PDB entry 6TMG | electron microscopy, 2.80 A resolution | chains b and r of the 48 polymer chains in the assembly

Chain b:
Molecule: subunit b
Organism: Toxoplasma gondii (strain ATCC 50853 / GT1)
Reference sequence: S7V2T0 (S7V2T0_TOXGG); residues 3-573 here correspond to UniProt positions 1-571 (UniProt number = residue number - 2)
Sequence (571 residues; each row starts with the number of its first residue):
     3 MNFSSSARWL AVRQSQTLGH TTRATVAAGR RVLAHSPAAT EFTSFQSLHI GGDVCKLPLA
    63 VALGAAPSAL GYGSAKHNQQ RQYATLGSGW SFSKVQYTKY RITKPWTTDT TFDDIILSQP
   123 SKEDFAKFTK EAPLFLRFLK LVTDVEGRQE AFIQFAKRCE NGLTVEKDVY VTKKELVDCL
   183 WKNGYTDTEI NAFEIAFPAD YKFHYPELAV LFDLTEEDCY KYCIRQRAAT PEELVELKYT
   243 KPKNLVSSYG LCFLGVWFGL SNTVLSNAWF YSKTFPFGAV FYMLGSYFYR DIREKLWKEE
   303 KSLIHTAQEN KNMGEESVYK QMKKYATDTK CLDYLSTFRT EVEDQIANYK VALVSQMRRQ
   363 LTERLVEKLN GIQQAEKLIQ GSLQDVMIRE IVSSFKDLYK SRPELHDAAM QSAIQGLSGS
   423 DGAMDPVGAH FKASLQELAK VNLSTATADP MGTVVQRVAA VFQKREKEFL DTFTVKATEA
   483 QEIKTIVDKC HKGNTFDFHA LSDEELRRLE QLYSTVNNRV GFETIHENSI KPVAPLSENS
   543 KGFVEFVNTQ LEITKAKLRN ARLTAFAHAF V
Disordered / not traced: 3-84, 338-573
Sequence notes: conflict Leu50 (Ser48 in S7V2T0), Thr474 (Ala472 in S7V2T0)
Ligand contacts: 1,2-diacyl-sn-glycero-3-phosphocholine (PC1): Trp271, Thr276, Phe283

Chain r:
Molecule: ATPTG12
Organism: Toxoplasma gondii (strain ATCC 50853 / GT1)
Reference sequence: A0A125YKF7 (A0A125YKF7_TOXGG); numbering as in UniProt (aligned over 1-134)
Sequence (134 residues; numbered 1 to 134; the number before each row is that of its first residue):
     1 MLNFIPKRCP SVSLLFGKRP VQRIEVGQAR HQLEIPVETI EKIYEGVDSR LEYHNKDYNA
    61 MKWKDFMKLK LDAYHLLEAS QSETAAKSAL SDLNWFSDLA DIYSGQQTMA EMDVALKAQG
   121 EQKLSYPIQG KNIK
Disordered / not traced: 91-134

How chain b and chain r interact:
Contacting residue pairs - 57 pairs, chain b then chain r:
  Thr87(b) with His54(r), hydrogen bond (backbone-side chain)
  Leu88(b) with His54(r)
  Cys181(b) with Leu14(r), hydrogen bond (side chain-backbone)
  Leu182(b) with Leu15(r), hydrophobic
  Trp183(b) with Arg23(r), hydrogen bond (backbone-side chain); Ile24(r); Glu25(r); Gln32(r)
  Lys184(b) with Gln22(r); Arg23(r), hydrogen bond (backbone-backbone)
  Asn185(b) with Leu14(r), hydrogen bond (side chain-backbone); Leu15(r); Phe16(r); Arg19(r); Val21(r); Gln22(r), hydrogen bond
  Gly186(b) with Arg19(r); Val21(r), hydrogen bond (backbone-backbone); Arg23(r)
  Tyr187(b) with Leu15(r); Lys18(r); Arg19(r); Arg23(r), hydrogen bond (backbone-side chain)
  Glu191(b) with Arg19(r), salt bridge
  Phe214(b) with Leu15(r), hydrophobic; Lys18(r)
  Leu216(b) with Leu14(r), hydrophobic; Lys18(r)
  Asp220(b) with Pro10(r); Ser11(r)
  Tyr224(b) with Ser11(r); Val12(r); Leu14(r), hydrophobic
  Arg227(b) with Ser11(r), hydrogen bond (side chain-backbone); Asn55(r); Asp57(r), salt bridge
  Asn314(b) with Gly27(r); Gln28(r)
  Gly316(b) with Leu77(r)
  Glu317(b) with Val26(r); Gly27(r), hydrogen bond (side chain-backbone)
  Glu318(b) with Gly27(r); Gln28(r)
  Val320(b) with Ala73(r); Leu76(r), hydrophobic
  Tyr321(b) with His31(r); Gln32(r); Leu33(r), hydrophobic
  Lys322(b) with Ser80(r), hydrogen bond
  Gln323(b) with Leu76(r); Ala79(r); Ser80(r)
  Met324(b) with Leu76(r), hydrophobic
  Tyr327(b) with Ala86(r), hydrogen bond (side chain-backbone); Ala89(r), hydrophobic
  Asp330(b) with Ser88(r), hydrogen bond; Ala89(r), hydrogen bond (side chain-backbone)
Other interface residues (no listed pair), chain b (32 interface residues in all): Ala86, Thr188, Asp189, Asp215, Lys223, Ser319
Other interface residues (no listed pair), chain r (33 interface residues in all): Ala85, Lys87, Leu90

Summary:
Chain b and chain r form an interface of 32 and 33 residues respectively; the contacts include 14 hydrogen
bonds and 2 salt bridges. Among the polar pairs are Glu191(b)-Arg19(r), Arg227(b)-Asp57(r) and
Thr87(b)-His54(r). Chain b binds 1,2-diacyl-sn-glycero-3-phosphocholine.
Chain b is subunit b and chain r is ATPTG12, both from Toxoplasma gondii (strain ATCC 50853 / GT1); the
structure, Cryo-EM structure of Toxoplasma gondii mitochondrial ATP synthase dimer, membrane region model, was
determined by electron microscopy together with 6TMH, 6TMI, 6TMJ, 6TMK and 6TML from the same study.
